PDB entry 4M8D | X-ray diffraction, 1.90 A resolution | chains A and B

# Chain A (and B)
Molecule: Putative uncharacterized protein
Organism: Labrenzia aggregata
Notes: chain B of this document is another copy of the same molecule, construct and numbering; everything in this record applies to it too
UniProt: A0NLY7 (A0NLY7_9RHOB); residue numbers follow UniProt; this construct covers 1-263
Chain sequence (263 residues; each row starts with the number of its first residue):
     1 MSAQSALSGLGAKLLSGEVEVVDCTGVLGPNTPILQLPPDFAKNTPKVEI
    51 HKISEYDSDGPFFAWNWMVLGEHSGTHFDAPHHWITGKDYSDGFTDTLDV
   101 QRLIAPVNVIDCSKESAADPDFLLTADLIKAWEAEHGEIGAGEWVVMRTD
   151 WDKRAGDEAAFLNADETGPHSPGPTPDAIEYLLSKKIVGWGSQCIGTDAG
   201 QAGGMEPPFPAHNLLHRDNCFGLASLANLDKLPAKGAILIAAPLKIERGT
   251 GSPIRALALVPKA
Disordered / not traced: 263 (chain B: 1)
Metal / ion sites: Mn2+: His-73, His-77, Asp-79 (together with oxo(2-sulfanylphenyl)acetic acid); Ca2+ site 1: Gln-201 (shared with 1 residue of chain F); Ca2+ site 2 near Asn-228 (its only coordinating residue here)
Ligand contacts: oxo(2-sulfanylphenyl)acetic acid (23J): Leu-35, Leu-37, His-73, His-77, Asp-79, His-83, Trp-84, Ile-195, Gly-196, Thr-197, Phe-209, His-212
Swiss-Prot annotation at these positions:
  - active site: His-83 (Proton donor/acceptor)
  - binding site (substrate): Phe-62 to Asn-66, His-212
  - binding site (Mn(2+)): His-73, His-77, Asp-79
  - mutagenesis: Ser-225 (S225A: No effect on the affinity for isatin and on the catalytic efficiency; S225C: 2-fold decrease of the affinity for isatin and 4-fold increase of the catalytic efficiency)
Reported in the primary citation:
  - binding site for oxo(2-sulfanylphenyl)acetic acid: Phe-63, Trp-65, Trp-84, Phe-209, His-212
  - Mn2+ coordination: His-73, His-77, Asp-79
  - catalytic residues: His-83, His-212 (proposed by the authors, not directly observed)
  - catalytic residues: Ser-225
  - mutagenesis - S225C (86 s-1): increased catalytic activity
  - mutagenesis - S225A: unchanged catalytic activity
  - mutagenesis - S225A: decreased stability
  - mutagenesis - S225C: unchanged stability

# Chain A / chain B interface
Residue-residue contacts (165; chain A residue first):
  Met-1(A) with Lys-13(B), hydrogen bond (backbone-side chain)
  Ser-2(A) with Lys-13(B)
  Ala-3(A) with Lys-13(B); Glu-18(B); Val-19(B), hydrophobic; Pro-261(B), hydrophobic; Lys-262(B)
  Gln-4(A) with Gly-236(B), hydrogen bond (side chain-backbone); Pro-261(B)
  Leu-7(A) with Gly-236(B); Ile-238(B); Leu-259(B); Val-260(B); Pro-261(B)
  Leu-10(A) with Leu-10(B), hydrophobic
  Lys-13(A) with Ser-2(B); Ala-6(B)
  Leu-14(A) with Gln-101(B), hydrogen bond (backbone-side chain); Ile-104(B)
  Leu-15(A) with Ala-141(B)
  Glu-18(A) with Ala-3(B)
  Val-19(A) with Gln-101(B), hydrogen bond (backbone-side chain)
  Glu-20(A) with Gln-101(B)
  Val-21(A) with Val-100(B); Gln-101(B), hydrogen bond (backbone-side chain)
  Asp-23(A) with Lys-245(B), salt bridge
  Thr-25(A) with Lys-245(B), hydrogen bond (backbone-side chain)
  Gly-26(A) with Lys-245(B)
  Val-27(A) with Lys-245(B); Glu-247(B)
  Leu-28(A) with Lys-245(B), hydrogen bond (backbone-backbone); Ile-246(B); Glu-247(B), hydrogen bond (backbone-backbone)
  Pro-30(A) with Glu-247(B)
  Leu-37(A) with Trp-65(B), hydrophobic
  Phe-41(A) with Pro-61(B); Phe-63(B), hydrophobic
  Ala-42(A) with Asp-59(B); Gly-60(B); Phe-63(B), hydrophobic
  Lys-43(A) with Asp-59(B), salt bridge; Trp-65(B)
  Thr-45(A) with Ile-53(B); Trp-65(B)
  Pro-46(A) with Trp-67(B), hydrophobic
  Ile-50(A) with Ile-246(B), hydrophobic; Glu-247(B)
  Ile-53(A) with Lys-43(B); Asn-44(B); Thr-45(B)
  Glu-55(A) with His-82(B), salt bridge
  Tyr-56(A) with His-82(B), hydrogen bond (side chain-backbone); Trp-84(B); Ile-85(B), hydrophobic; Lys-88(B)
  Asp-59(A) with Ala-42(B); Lys-43(B), hydrogen bond (backbone-backbone)
  Pro-61(A) with Phe-41(B)
  Phe-62(A) with Phe-41(B), hydrophobic; Trp-84(B); Ile-85(B), hydrogen bond (backbone-backbone)
  Phe-63(A) with Phe-41(B), hydrophobic; Ala-42(B), hydrophobic; His-83(B); Trp-84(B), hydrophobic
  Ala-64(A) with His-82(B); His-83(B), hydrogen bond (backbone-backbone); Thr-250(B), hydrogen bond (backbone-side chain)
  Trp-65(A) with Leu-37(B), hydrophobic; Lys-43(B); Thr-45(B); Glu-72(B); His-73(B); Thr-250(B)
  Asn-66(A) with Gly-71(B); Glu-72(B), hydrogen bond (backbone-side chain); Arg-248(B)
  Trp-67(A) with Pro-46(B), hydrophobic; Leu-70(B); Gly-71(B)
  Met-68(A) with Met-68(B); Val-69(B); Leu-70(B), hydrogen bond (backbone-backbone); Ile-246(B), hydrophobic
  Val-69(A) with Met-68(B)
  Leu-70(A) with Trp-67(B); Met-68(B), hydrogen bond (backbone-backbone); Leu-70(B), hydrophobic
  Gly-71(A) with Asn-66(B); Trp-67(B)
  Glu-72(A) with Trp-65(B); Asn-66(B), hydrogen bond (side chain-backbone)
  His-73(A) with Trp-65(B)
  His-82(A) with Glu-55(B), salt bridge; Tyr-56(B), hydrogen bond (backbone-side chain); Ala-64(B)
  His-83(A) with Phe-63(B); Ala-64(B), hydrogen bond (backbone-backbone)
  Trp-84(A) with Tyr-56(B); Phe-62(B); Phe-63(B), hydrophobic
  Ile-85(A) with Tyr-56(B); Phe-62(B), hydrogen bond (backbone-backbone)
  Lys-88(A) with Tyr-56(B)
  Thr-95(A) with Arg-255(B), hydrogen bond (backbone-side chain)
  Val-100(A) with Val-21(B); Asp-23(B); Arg-255(B); Leu-257(B), hydrophobic
  Gln-101(A) with Leu-14(B), hydrogen bond (side chain-backbone); Gly-17(B); Val-19(B), hydrogen bond (side chain-backbone); Glu-20(B); Val-21(B), hydrogen bond (side chain-backbone)
  Ile-104(A) with Leu-14(B), hydrophobic; Ile-240(B), hydrophobic
  Pro-106(A) with Gly-11(B); Leu-15(B)
  Ala-141(A) with Leu-15(B)
  Gly-142(A) with Leu-15(B)
  Lys-235(A) with Gln-4(B)
  Gly-236(A) with Gln-4(B), hydrogen bond (backbone-side chain); Leu-7(B)
  Ile-238(A) with Leu-7(B); Leu-10(B), hydrophobic; Gly-11(B)
  Ile-240(A) with Ile-104(B), hydrophobic
  Ala-242(A) with Arg-255(B); Leu-257(B), hydrophobic
  Pro-243(A) with Arg-255(B), hydrogen bond (backbone-side chain)
  Leu-244(A) with Pro-253(B); Ile-254(B); Arg-255(B)
  Lys-245(A) with Asp-23(B), salt bridge; Thr-25(B), hydrogen bond (side chain-backbone); Gly-26(B); Val-27(B); Leu-28(B), hydrogen bond (backbone-backbone); Arg-255(B)
  Ile-246(A) with Leu-28(B); Ile-50(B), hydrophobic; Met-68(B), hydrophobic
  Glu-247(A) with Val-27(B); Leu-28(B), hydrogen bond (backbone-backbone); Pro-30(B); Ile-50(B)
  Arg-248(A) with Glu-55(B), salt bridge; Asn-66(B)
  Thr-250(A) with Ala-64(B), hydrogen bond (side chain-backbone); Trp-65(B); Asn-66(B)
  Pro-253(A) with Leu-244(B)
  Ile-254(A) with Leu-244(B)
  Arg-255(A) with Thr-95(B), hydrogen bond (side chain-backbone); Val-100(B); Ala-242(B); Pro-243(B), hydrogen bond (side chain-backbone); Leu-244(B); Lys-245(B)
  Leu-257(A) with Ala-242(B), hydrophobic
  Leu-259(A) with Leu-7(B)
  Val-260(A) with Leu-7(B)
  Pro-261(A) with Ala-3(B), hydrophobic; Gln-4(B); Leu-7(B)
Also at the interface, not in a pair above, chain A (88 interface residues in all): Ala-6, Gly-11, Gly-17, Gly-29, Leu-35, Asn-44, Ser-58, Gly-60, Asp-96, Leu-103, Ala-105, Glu-143, Ala-237, Lys-262
Also at the interface, not in a pair above, chain B (84 interface residues in all): Val-22, Gly-29, Leu-35, Ser-58, Asp-96, Leu-103, Pro-106, Gly-142

# In short
88 residues of chain A face 84 of chain B across their interface; the contacts include 32 hydrogen bonds and 6
salt bridges. Among the polar pairs are Asp-23(A)/Lys-245(B), Lys-43(A)/Asp-59(B) and Glu-55(A)/His-82(B).
Bound to chain A: oxo(2-sulfanylphenyl)acetic acid. From the paper: catalytic residues His-83(A), His-212(A)
and Ser-225(A); S225C of chain A increases catalytic activity.
Chain A and chain B are both Putative uncharacterized protein (Labrenzia aggregata); the structure, Crystal
structure of an isatin hydrolase bound to product analogue thioisatinate, was determined by X-ray diffraction
(same publication as 4J0N).
